PDB entry 1ID3 | X-ray diffraction, 3.10 A resolution | chains I and F of the 10 polymer chains in the assembly

[Chain I]
Molecule: Palindromic 146bp DNA fragment
Source organism: Homo sapiens
Sequence (146 nucleotides; each row starts with the number of its first residue):
     1 ATCAATATCCACCTGCAGATTCTACCAAAAGTGTATTTGGAAACTGCTCC
    51 ATCAAAAGGCATGTTCAGCGGAATTCCGCTGAACATGCCTTTTGATGGAG
   101 CAGTTTCCAAATACACTTTTGGTAGAATCTGCAGGTGGATATTGAT
Metal / ion sites: Mn2+ site 1 near DG70 (its only coordinating residue here); Mn2+ site 2 near DG121 (its only coordinating residue here); Mn2+ site 3 near DG134 (its only coordinating residue here)

[Chain F]
Name: Histone H4
Source organism: Saccharomyces cerevisiae
Reference sequence: P02309 (H4_YEAST); residue numbers follow UniProt; this construct covers 1-102
Amino-acid sequence (102 residues; numbered 1 to 102; the number before each row is that of its first residue):
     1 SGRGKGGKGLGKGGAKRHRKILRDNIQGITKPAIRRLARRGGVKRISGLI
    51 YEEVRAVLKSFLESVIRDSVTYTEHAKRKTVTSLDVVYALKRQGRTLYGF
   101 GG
Not modelled in the structure: 1-17

[Chain I / chain F interface]
Residue-residue contacts (12; chain I residue first):
  DT80(I) - Arg45(F)  hydrogen bond to the sugar
  DT80(I) - Ile46(F)  sugar contact
  DT80(I) - Ser47(F)  hydrogen bond to the phosphate
  DT80(I) - Gly48(F)  hydrogen bond to the phosphate
  DG81(I) - Arg35(F)  salt bridge to the phosphate
  DG81(I) - Arg45(F)  phosphate contact
  DG81(I) - Ile46(F)  hydrogen bond to the phosphate
  DC89(I) - Arg23(F)  salt bridge to the phosphate
  DG100(I) - Thr80(F)  hydrogen bond to the phosphate
  DC101(I) - Arg78(F)  phosphate contact
  DC101(I) - Lys79(F)  hydrogen bond to the phosphate
  DC101(I) - Thr80(F)  hydrogen bond to the phosphate
Interface residues without a listed pair, chain I (6 interface residues in all): DA102
Interface residues without a listed pair, chain F (10 interface residues in all): Lys44

[Overview]
Chain I and chain F form an interface of 6 and 10 residues respectively; the contacts include 7 hydrogen bonds
and 2 salt bridges. Polar contacts include DT80(I)-Arg45(F), DT80(I)-Ser47(F) and DT80(I)-Gly48(F).
Here chain I is Palindromic 146bp DNA fragment (Homo sapiens) and chain F is Histone H4 (Saccharomyces
cerevisiae). Entry 1ID3 (Crystal structure of the yeast nucleosome core particle reveals fundamental
differences in inter-nucleosome interactions) was determined by X-ray diffraction.
